Entry 1UNG (X-ray diffraction, 2.30 A resolution); this record covers chains A and D.

== Chain A ==
Name: Cell division protein kinase 5
From: Homo sapiens
Notes: EC 2.7.11.22
UniProt: Q00535 (CDK5_HUMAN); numbering as in UniProt (aligned over 1-292)
Sequence (292 residues; numbered 1 to 292; the number before each row is that of its first residue):
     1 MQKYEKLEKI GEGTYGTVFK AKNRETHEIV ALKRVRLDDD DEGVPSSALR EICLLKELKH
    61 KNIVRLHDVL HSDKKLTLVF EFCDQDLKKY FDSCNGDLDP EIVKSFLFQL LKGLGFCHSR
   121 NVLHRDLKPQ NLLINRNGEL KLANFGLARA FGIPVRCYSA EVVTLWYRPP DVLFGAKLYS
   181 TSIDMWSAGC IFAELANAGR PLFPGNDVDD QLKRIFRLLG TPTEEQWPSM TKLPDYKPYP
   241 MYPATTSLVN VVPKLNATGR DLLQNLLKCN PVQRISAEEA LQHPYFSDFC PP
Unresolved in the structure: 11-14
Differences from the reference sequence: engineered mutation Asn-144 (Asp in Q00535)
Small-molecule neighbours: aloisine a (ALH; 6-phenyl[5h]pyrrolo[2,3-b]pyrazine): Ile-10, Val-18, Ala-31, Val-64, Phe-80, Glu-81, Phe-82, Cys-83, Asp-84, Gln-85, Asp-86, Lys-89, Gln-130, Leu-133, Asn-144
Curated features (UniProtKB/Swiss-Prot):
  - active site: Asp-126 (Proton acceptor)
  - binding site (ATP): Ile-10 to Val-18, Lys-33
  - modified residue: Tyr-15 (Phosphotyrosine), Thr-17 (Phosphothreonine), Lys-56 (N6-acetyllysine), Ser-72 (Phosphoserine), Ser-159 (Phosphoserine)
  - mutagenesis: Ser-159 (S159A: No phenotype; S159T: Impaired p35/p25 (CDK5R1) binding)

== Chain D ==
Name: Cyclin-dependent kinase 5 activator 1
From: Homo sapiens
UniProt: Q15078 (CD5R_HUMAN); residues 100-307 here = UniProt positions 100-307
Sequence (208 residues; each row starts with the number of its first residue):
   100 QPPPAQPPAP PASQLSGSQT GGSSSVKKAP HPAVTSAGTP KRVIVQASTS ELLRCLGEFL
   160 CRRCYRLKHL SPTDPVLWLR SVDRSLLLQG WQDQGFITPA NVVFLYMLCR DVISSEVGSD
   220 HELQAVLLTC LYLSYSYMGN EISYPLKPFL VESCKEAFWD RCLSVINLMS SKMLQINADP
   280 HYFTQVFSDL KNESGQEDKK RLLLGLDR
Unresolved in the structure: 100-144, 295-307
Curated features (UniProtKB/Swiss-Prot):
  - modified residue: Thr-138 (Phosphothreonine)
  - mutagenesis: Thr-138 (T138A: Increased susceptibility to calpain; T138E: Reduced susceptibility to calpain), Leu-305 (L305A: In L-3A mutant; abolished recognition and ubiquitination by the CRL2(FEM1B) complex; L305R: In L-3R mutant ...)

== Interface between chain A and chain D ==
Pairs across the interface - 63 pairs, chain A then chain D:
  Leu-37(A) / Lys-254(D)  hydrogen bond (backbone-side chain)
  Leu-37(A) / Trp-258(D)
  Asp-38(A) / Lys-254(D)
  Glu-42(A) / Trp-190(D)
  Glu-42(A) / Pro-244(D)
  Glu-42(A) / Leu-245(D)  hydrogen bond (side chain-backbone)
  Glu-42(A) / Lys-246(D)
  Gly-43(A) / Ser-242(D)
  Gly-43(A) / Tyr-243(D)
  Pro-45(A) / Tyr-231(D)
  Pro-45(A) / Trp-258(D)  hydrophobic
  Ser-46(A) / Tyr-231(D)  hydrogen bond (backbone-side chain)
  Ser-46(A) / Ser-235(D)  hydrogen bond
  Ser-46(A) / Ser-242(D)
  Ser-46(A) / Tyr-243(D)  hydrogen bond (side chain-backbone)
  Ser-47(A) / Ile-241(D)  hydrogen bond (side chain-backbone)
  Ser-47(A) / Ser-242(D)
  Leu-49(A) / Tyr-231(D)  hydrophobic
  Leu-49(A) / Trp-258(D)  hydrophobic
  Leu-49(A) / Leu-262(D)  hydrophobic
  Leu-49(A) / Ile-265(D)  hydrophobic
  Arg-50(A) / Ser-235(D)  hydrogen bond (side chain-backbone)
  Arg-50(A) / Ile-241(D)  hydrogen bond (side chain-backbone)
  Ile-52(A) / Ile-265(D)  hydrophobic
  Cys-53(A) / Tyr-236(D)  hydrophobic
  Cys-53(A) / Ile-265(D)  hydrophobic
  Cys-53(A) / Ser-269(D)
  Cys-53(A) / Met-272(D)  hydrophobic
  Leu-54(A) / Tyr-236(D)
  Lys-56(A) / Ile-265(D)
  Lys-56(A) / Asn-266(D)
  Lys-56(A) / Ser-269(D)
  Glu-57(A) / Ser-269(D)  hydrogen bond
  Glu-57(A) / Ser-270(D)  hydrogen bond (side chain-backbone)
  Glu-57(A) / Leu-273(D)
  His-71(A) / Glu-255(D)
  His-71(A) / Trp-258(D)
  His-71(A) / Asp-259(D)  salt bridge
  His-71(A) / Leu-262(D)
  Leu-76(A) / Leu-262(D)  hydrophobic
  Arg-120(A) / Leu-273(D)
  Asn-121(A) / Leu-273(D)
  Asn-121(A) / Ala-277(D)
  Val-122(A) / Leu-273(D)  hydrophobic
  Leu-147(A) / Ile-241(D)  hydrophobic
  Arg-149(A) / Met-237(D)  hydrogen bond (side chain-backbone)
  Arg-149(A) / Gly-238(D)
  Arg-149(A) / Asn-239(D)  hydrogen bond
  Ala-150(A) / Tyr-236(D)
  Ala-150(A) / Leu-273(D)  hydrophobic
  Ala-150(A) / Asn-276(D)
  Phe-151(A) / Asn-276(D)
  Gly-152(A) / Asn-276(D)
  Ile-153(A) / Ala-199(D)  hydrophobic
  Ile-153(A) / Met-237(D)  hydrophobic
  Ile-153(A) / Ile-275(D)
  Ile-153(A) / Asn-276(D)
  Ile-153(A) / Phe-282(D)  hydrophobic
  Pro-154(A) / Ala-199(D)
  Arg-156(A) / Pro-198(D)
  Cys-157(A) / Asn-239(D)
  Tyr-158(A) / Asn-239(D)
  Ser-159(A) / Asn-239(D)
Also at the interface, not in a pair above, chain A (32 interface residues in all): Val-44, Val-69
Also at the interface, not in a pair above, chain D (34 interface residues in all): Gln-193, Thr-197, Leu-232, Cys-261

== Overview ==
32 residues of chain A and 34 residues of chain D are in contact; the contacts include 12 hydrogen bonds and 1
salt bridge. Polar contacts include His-71(A)/Asp-259(D), Leu-37(A)/Lys-254(D) and Glu-42(A)/Leu-245(D).
Ligands of chain A: aloisine a.
Here chain A is Cell division protein kinase 5 and chain D is Cyclin-dependent kinase 5 activator 1, both from
Homo sapiens. Entry 1UNG (Structural mechanism for the inhibition of CDK5-p25 by roscovitine, aloisine and
indirubin) was determined by X-ray diffraction together with 1UNH and 1UNL from the same study.
